3SOX - chain A; structure by X-ray diffraction, 2.65 A resolution.

[Chain A]
Molecule: E3 ubiquitin-protein ligase UHRF1
From: Homo sapiens
Notes: EC 6.3.2.-; fragment: uhrf1
UniProt: Q96T88 (UHRF1_HUMAN); residues 311-380 here correspond to UniProt positions 298-367 (UniProt number = residue number - 13)
Amino-acid sequence (70 residues; numbered 311 to 380; the number before each row is that of its first residue):
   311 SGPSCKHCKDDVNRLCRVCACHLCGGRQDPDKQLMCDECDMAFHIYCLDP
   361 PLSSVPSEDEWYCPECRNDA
Unresolved in the structure: 311, 377-380
Metal / ion sites: Zn2+ site 1: Cys315, Cys318, Cys326, Cys329; Zn2+ site 2: Cys331, Cys334, His354, Cys357; Zn2+ site 3: His332, Glu375; Zn2+ site 4: Cys346, Cys373, Cys376
Swiss-Prot annotation at these positions:
  - zinc finger: Asn323 to Asp379 (PHD-type)
  - region (Histone H3R2me0 binding): Cys346 to Asp350, Pro366 to Glu368
  - site: Cys329 (Histone H3K4me0 binding), Pro340 (Histone H3R2me0 binding), Gln343 (Histone H3R2me0 binding)
  - modified residue: Ser311 (Phosphoserine)
Reported in the primary citation:
  - Zn2+ coordination: Cys315, Cys329
  - mutagenesis - D347A/E348A: unchanged localization

[Summary]
Cys315, Cys318, Cys326 and Cys329 coordinate Zn2+ site 1. Cys331, Cys334, His354 and Cys357 form the Zn2+ site
2. The paper reports that D347A/E348A leave localization unchanged; Zn2+ coordination by Cys315 and Cys329.
Chain A is E3 ubiquitin-protein ligase UHRF1 (Homo sapiens); the structure, Structure of UHRF1 PHD finger in
the free form, was determined by X-ray diffraction (same publication as 3SOU and 3SOW).
